8HF9 - chain A; structure by X-ray diffraction, 1.96 A resolution.

== Chain A ==
Name: Chitin deacetylase
Organism: Puccinia striiformis f. sp. tritici
Notes: EC 3.5.1.41
UniProt: A0A2S4WL56 (A0A2S4WL56_9BASI); residues 1-274 here correspond to UniProt positions 323-596 (UniProt number = residue number + 322)
Chain sequence (280 residues; numbered 1 to 280; the number before each row is that of its first residue):
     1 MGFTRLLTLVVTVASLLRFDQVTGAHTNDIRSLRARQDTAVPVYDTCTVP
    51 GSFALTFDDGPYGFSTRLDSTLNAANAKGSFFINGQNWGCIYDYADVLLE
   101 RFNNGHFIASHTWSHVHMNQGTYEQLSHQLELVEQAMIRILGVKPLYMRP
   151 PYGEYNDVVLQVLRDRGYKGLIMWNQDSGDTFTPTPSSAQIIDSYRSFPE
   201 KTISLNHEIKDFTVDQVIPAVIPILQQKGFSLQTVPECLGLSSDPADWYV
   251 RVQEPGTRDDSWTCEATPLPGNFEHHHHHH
Disordered / not traced: 1-40, 266-280
Differences from the reference sequence: conflict Ser32 (Thr354 in A0A2S4WL56), Cys238 (Ala560 in A0A2S4WL56); expression tag (275-280)
Cystine bridges: Cys47-Cys238, Cys90-Cys264
Bound ions: Zn2+: His111, His115
From the paper describing this entry:
  - Zn2+ coordination: Asp59, His111, His115
  - catalytic residues: Asp58, His207 (proposed by the authors, not directly observed)

== In short ==
The Zn2+ site is built by His111 and His115. From the paper: catalytic residues Asp58 and His207; Zn2+
coordination by Asp59, His111 and His115.
Chain A is Chitin deacetylase (Puccinia striiformis f. sp. tritici); the structure, The structure of chitin
deacetylase Pst_13661 from Puccinia striiformis f. sp. tritici, was determined by X-ray diffraction (same
publication as 8HE1, 8HE2, 8HE4 and 8HFA).
